6UDJ - chains O and N of the 18 polymer chains in the assembly; structure by electron microscopy, 2.50 A resolution.

# Chain O
Protein: 1-18 Fab Light Chain
Organism: Homo sapiens
Reference sequence: Q6PIL8 (Q6PIL8_HUMAN); residues 107-214 here correspond to UniProt positions 129-236 (UniProt number = residue number + 22)
Amino-acid sequence (234 residues; each row starts with the number of its first residue; numbers below 1 keep their minus sign (Met-18 is residue -18)):
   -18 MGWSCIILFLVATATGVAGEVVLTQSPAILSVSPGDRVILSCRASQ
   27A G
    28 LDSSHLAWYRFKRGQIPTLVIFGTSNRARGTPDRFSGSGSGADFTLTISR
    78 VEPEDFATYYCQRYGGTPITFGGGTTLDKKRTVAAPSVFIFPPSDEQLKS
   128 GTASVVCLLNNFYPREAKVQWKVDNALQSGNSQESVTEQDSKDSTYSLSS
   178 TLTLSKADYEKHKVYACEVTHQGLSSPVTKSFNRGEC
Disordered / not traced: -18 to 0, 108-214
Disulfide bonds: Cys23-Cys88

# Chain N
Protein: 1-18 Fab Heavy Chain
Organism: Homo sapiens
Notes: antibody fragment or engineered binder
Amino-acid sequence (480 residues; each row starts with the number of its first residue; a row labelled like 35A-35F holds insertion residues (35A, then the next letters in order); numbers below 1 keep their minus sign (Met-18 is residue -18)):
   -18 MGWSCIILFLVATATGAHSQGRLFQSGAEVKRPGASVRISCRADDDPYTD
    32 DDTF
35A-35F TKYWTH
    36 WIRQAPGQRPEWLGVIS
   52A P
    53 HFARPIYSYKFRDRLTLTRDSSLTAVYLEL
82A-82C KGL
    83 QPDDSGIYFCARDPFGDR
100A-100H APHYNYHM
   101 DVWGGGTAVIVSSASTKGPSVFPLAPSSKSTSGGTAALGCLVKDYFPEPV
   151 TVSWNSGALTSGVHTFPAVLQSSGLYSLSSVVTVPSSSLGTQTYICNVNH
   201 KPSNTKVDKRVEPKSCDKTHTCPPCPAPELLGGPSVFLFPPKPKDTLMIS
   251 RTPEVTCVVVDVSHEDPEVKFNWYVDGVEVHNAKTKPREEQYNSTYRVVS
   301 VLTVLHQDWLNGKEYKCKVSNKALPAPIEKTISKAKGQPREPQVYTLPPS
   351 REEMTKNQVSLTCLVKGFYPSDIAVEWESNGQPENNYKTTPPVLDSDGSF
   401 FLYSKLTVDKSRWQQGNVFSCSVMHEALHNHYTQKSLSLSPGK
Disordered / not traced: -18 to 1, 114-443
Disulfide bonds: Cys22-Cys92

# Chain O / chain N interface
Pairs across the interface (35; chain O residue first):
  Leu4(O) - Arg44(N)
  His32(O) - Tyr100F(N)
  Tyr36(O) - His100G(N)
  Tyr36(O) - Met100H(N)  hydrogen bond (side chain-backbone)
  Tyr36(O) - Trp103(N)
  Phe38(O) - Gln39(N)
  Phe38(O) - Pro45(N)  hydrophobic
  Phe38(O) - Trp103(N)  hydrophobic
  Ile43(O) - Arg3(N)
  Ile43(O) - Trp103(N)
  Ile43(O) - Gly105(N)
  Pro44(O) - Phe91(N)
  Pro44(O) - Trp103(N)
  Leu46(O) - His100G(N)
  Leu46(O) - Met100H(N)
  Phe49(O) - Asn100E(N)
  Phe49(O) - Tyr100F(N)
  Phe49(O) - His100G(N)
  Tyr87(O) - Gln39(N)  hydrogen bond
  Tyr87(O) - Pro45(N)
  Tyr91(O) - Asp95(N)  hydrogen bond
  Tyr91(O) - Phe97(N)  hydrophobic
  Tyr91(O) - Tyr100F(N)  hydrophobic
  Tyr91(O) - His100G(N)
  Tyr91(O) - Met100H(N)  hydrogen bond (side chain-backbone)
  Thr94(O) - Trp47(N)
  Thr94(O) - Ile58(N)
  Pro95(O) - Trp47(N)  hydrophobic
  Pro95(O) - Ser60(N)
  Pro95(O) - Tyr61(N)  hydrophobic
  Ile96(O) - Trp47(N)
  Phe98(O) - Arg44(N)  hydrogen bond (backbone-side chain)
  Phe98(O) - Pro45(N)
  Gly99(O) - Arg44(N)
  Gly100(O) - Arg44(N)
Interface residues without a listed pair, chain O (18 interface residues in all): Ser31, Gln89
Interface residues without a listed pair, chain N (22 interface residues in all): His35F, Ile37, Gln43, Tyr59, Asp101

# In short
Chain O and chain N form an interface of 18 and 22 residues respectively, with 5 hydrogen bonds. Polar pairs
include Tyr36(O)-Met100H(N), Tyr87(O)-Gln39(N) and Tyr91(O)-Asp95(N).
Chain O is 1-18 Fab Light Chain and chain N is 1-18 Fab Heavy Chain, both from Homo sapiens; the structure,
HIV-1 bNAb 1-18 in complex with BG505 SOSIP.664 and 10-1074, was determined by electron microscopy, deposited
together with 6UDK.
